PDB entry 5DKI | X-ray diffraction, 2.80 A resolution | chains C and D of the 28 polymer chains in the assembly

== Chain C ==
Name: Proteasome subunit alpha type-4
From: Saccharomyces cerevisiae (strain ATCC 204508 / S288c)
Notes: EC 3.4.25.1
UniProt: P40303 (PSA4_YEAST); residues -1 to 252 here correspond to UniProt positions 1-254 (UniProt number = residue number + 2)
Chain sequence (254 residues; row label = number of the first residue in the row; numbers below 1 keep their minus sign (Met-1 is residue -1)):
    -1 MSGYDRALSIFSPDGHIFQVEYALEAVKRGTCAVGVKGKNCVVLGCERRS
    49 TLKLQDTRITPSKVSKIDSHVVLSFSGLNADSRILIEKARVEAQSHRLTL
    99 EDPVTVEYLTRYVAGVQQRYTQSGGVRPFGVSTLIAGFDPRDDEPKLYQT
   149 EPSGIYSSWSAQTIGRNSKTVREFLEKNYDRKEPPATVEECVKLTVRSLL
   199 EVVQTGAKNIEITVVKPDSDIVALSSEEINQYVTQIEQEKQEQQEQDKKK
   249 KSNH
Disordered / not traced: -1 to 0, 241-252
Swiss-Prot annotation at these positions:
  - modified residue: Thr58 (Phosphothreonine)

== Chain D ==
Name: Proteasome subunit alpha type-5
From: Saccharomyces cerevisiae (strain ATCC 204508 / S288c)
Notes: EC 3.4.25.1
UniProt: P32379 (PSA5_YEAST); residues -7 to 252 here correspond to UniProt positions 1-260 (UniProt number = residue number + 8)
Chain sequence (260 residues; each row starts with the number of its first residue; numbers below 1 keep their minus sign (Met-7 is residue -7)):
    -7 MFLTRSEYDRGVSTFSPEGRLFQVEYSLEAIKLGSTAIGIATKEGVVLGV
    43 EKRATSPLLESDSIEKIVEIDRHIGCAMSGLTADARSMIEHARTAAVTHN
    93 LYYDEDINVESLTQSVCDLALRFGEGASGEERLMSRPFGVALLIAGHDAD
   143 DGYQLFHAEPSGTFYRYNAKAIGSGSEGAQAELLNEWHSSLTLKEAELLV
   193 LKILKQVMEEKLDENNAQLSCITKQDGFKIYDNEKTAELIKELKEKEAAE
   243 SPEEADVEMS
Disordered / not traced: -7 to 0, 118-124, 243-252

== Interface between chain C and chain D ==
Contacting residue pairs (64; chain C residue first):
  Asp3(C) with Glu117(D)
  Arg4(C) with Glu117(D)
  Ala5(C) with Val4(D), hydrophobic; Glu117(D); Ser127(D)
  Ser7(C) with Ser127(D); Arg128(D)
  Ile8(C) with Gln15(D)
  Phe9(C) with Gln15(D); Tyr18(D), hydrophobic; Ser19(D); Ala22(D), hydrophobic; Leu73(D), hydrophobic; Arg128(D); Pro129(D); Gly131(D)
  Ser10(C) with Tyr18(D)
  Pro11(C) with Tyr18(D), hydrophobic; Glu21(D)
  Asp12(C) with Glu21(D)
  Gly13(C) with Tyr18(D); Glu21(D); Ala22(D)
  His14(C) with Leu25(D)
  Ile15(C) with Leu73(D), hydrophobic; Arg128(D)
  Lys35(C) with Glu52(D), salt bridge
  Gln116(C) with Ala75(D); Asp76(D); Arg128(D)
  Thr119(C) with Arg128(D), hydrogen bond (backbone-side chain)
  Gln120(C) with Met126(D); Ser127(D), hydrogen bond (backbone-backbone); Arg128(D); Pro129(D); Phe130(D)
  Ser121(C) with Ser127(D)
  Gly122(C) with Ser127(D)
  Ser151(C) with Ala75(D)
  Gly152(C) with Ala75(D)
  Ile153(C) with Thr74(D); Ala75(D)
  Ser155(C) with Leu51(D); Ser55(D)
  Ser156(C) with Leu51(D); Glu52(D), hydrogen bond (backbone-backbone); Ser55(D), hydrogen bond (backbone-side chain)
  Trp157(C) with Thr47(D); Ser48(D); Leu50(D); Leu51(D); Glu52(D)
  Ser158(C) with Leu50(D), hydrogen bond (backbone-backbone); Glu52(D), hydrogen bond (backbone-side chain)
  Ala159(C) with Leu50(D)
  Leu173(C) with Leu50(D), hydrophobic
  Glu174(C) with Ser48(D), hydrogen bond; Pro49(D); Leu50(D)
  Tyr177(C) with Leu50(D), hydrophobic
  Arg179(C) with Pro49(D), hydrogen bond (side chain-backbone); Leu50(D); Leu51(D), hydrogen bond (side chain-backbone); Glu52(D)
Interface residues without a listed pair, chain C (32 interface residues in all): Tyr154, Arg170
Interface residues without a listed pair, chain D (28 interface residues in all): Asp1, Glu57, Ser79

== Summary ==
Chain C and chain D form an interface of 32 and 28 residues respectively, with 9 hydrogen bonds and 1 salt
bridge. Among the polar pairs are Lys35(C)-Glu52(D), Thr119(C)-Arg128(D) and Ser156(C)-Ser55(D).
Chain C is Proteasome subunit alpha type-4 and chain D is Proteasome subunit alpha type-5, both from
Saccharomyces cerevisiae (strain ATCC 204508 / S288c); the structure, Yeast 20S proteasome in complex with
alkyne-PI, was determined by X-ray diffraction, deposited together with 5DKJ.
